4Y6R - chains A and B; structure by X-ray diffraction, 1.90 A resolution.

[Chain A (and B)]
Protein: 1-deoxy-D-xylulose 5-phosphate reductoisomerase, apicoplast
Source organism: Plasmodium falciparum (isolate 3D7)
Notes: EC 1.1.1.267; chain B of this document is another copy of the same molecule, construct and numbering; everything in this record applies to it too
UniProt: Q8IKG4 (DXR_PLAF7); numbering as in UniProt (aligned over 75-488)
Chain sequence (422 residues; each row starts with the number of its first residue):
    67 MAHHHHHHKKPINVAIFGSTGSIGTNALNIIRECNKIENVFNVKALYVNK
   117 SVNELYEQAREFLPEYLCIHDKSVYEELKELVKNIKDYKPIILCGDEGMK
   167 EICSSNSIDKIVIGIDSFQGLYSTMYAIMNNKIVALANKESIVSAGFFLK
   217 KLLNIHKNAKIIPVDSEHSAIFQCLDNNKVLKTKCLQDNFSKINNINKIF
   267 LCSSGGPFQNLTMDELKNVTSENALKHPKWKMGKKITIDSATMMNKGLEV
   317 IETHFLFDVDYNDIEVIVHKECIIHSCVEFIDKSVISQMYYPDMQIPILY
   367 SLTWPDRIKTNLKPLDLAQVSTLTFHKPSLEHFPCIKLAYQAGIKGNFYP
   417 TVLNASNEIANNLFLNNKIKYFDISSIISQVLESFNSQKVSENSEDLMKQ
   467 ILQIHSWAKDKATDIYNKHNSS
Not modelled in the structure: 67-76, 487-488
Sequence notes: initiating methionine (67); expression tag (68-74)
Bound ions: Mn2+: Asp231, Glu233, Glu315 (together with RF7)
Ligand contacts: RF7 ({(2R)-4-[hydroxy(methyl)amino]-4-oxo-2-phenylbutyl}phosphonic acid): Lys205, Asp231, Ser232, Glu233, Cys268, Ser269, Ser270, Gly271, Gly272, Pro294, Lys295, Trp296, Met298, Ile302, Thr303, Ser306, Asn311, Lys312, Glu315, Met360
Curated features (UniProtKB/Swiss-Prot):
  - binding site (NADP(+)): Thr86 to Ile89, Asn115 to Ser117, Glu206, Gly299
  - binding site (1-deoxy-D-xylulose 5-phosphate): Lys205, Ser232, Glu233, Ser270, His293, Ser306, Asn311, Lys312, Glu315
  - binding site (Mn(2+)): Asp231, Glu233, Glu315

[How chain A and chain B interact]
Contacting residue pairs - 89 pairs, chain A then chain B:
  Gln239(A) with Ser350(B), hydrogen bond; Ile352(B)
  Asp242(A) with Asp242(B); Asn243(B), hydrogen bond; Asn244(B); Pro371(B)
  Asn243(A) with Asp242(B), hydrogen bond
  Asn244(A) with Asp242(B); Asn244(B); Leu247(B)
  Lys245(A) with Pro371(B); Asp372(B), salt bridge
  Asn261(A) with Arg373(B)
  Phe266(A) with Leu381(B)
  Ile333(A) with Leu383(B), hydrophobic; Ala384(B)
  Cys343(A) with Met355(B), hydrophobic
  Glu345(A) with Pro380(B)
  Phe346(A) with Arg373(B)
  Ile347(A) with Arg373(B); Ile374(B); Lys375(B); Thr376(B), hydrogen bond (backbone-backbone)
  Asp348(A) with Ile362(B); Arg373(B), salt bridge; Ile374(B), hydrogen bond (backbone-backbone); Thr376(B), hydrogen bond (backbone-side chain)
  Lys349(A) with Tyr356(B); Thr376(B), hydrogen bond (side chain-backbone); Asn377(B); Leu378(B)
  Ser350(A) with Gln239(B), hydrogen bond; Gln354(B), hydrogen bond; Ile362(B); Arg373(B)
  Val351(A) with Gln354(B); Met355(B), hydrogen bond (backbone-backbone)
  Ile352(A) with Ile352(B), hydrophobic; Ser353(B); Gln354(B)
  Ser353(A) with Val351(B); Ile352(B); Ser353(B), hydrogen bond; Met355(B)
  Gln354(A) with Ser350(B), hydrogen bond; Val351(B); Ile352(B)
  Met355(A) with Cys343(B), hydrophobic; Val351(B), hydrogen bond (backbone-backbone); Ser353(B)
  Tyr356(A) with Lys349(B)
  Ile362(A) with Asp348(B); Ser350(B)
  Pro371(A) with Asp242(B)
  Asp372(A) with Lys245(B), salt bridge; Asn261(B), hydrogen bond
  Arg373(A) with Asn261(B); Phe346(B); Ile347(B); Asp348(B), salt bridge; Ser350(B)
  Ile374(A) with Ile347(B); Asp348(B), hydrogen bond (backbone-backbone)
  Lys375(A) with Ile347(B)
  Thr376(A) with Ile347(B), hydrogen bond (backbone-backbone); Asp348(B), hydrogen bond (side chain-backbone); Lys349(B), hydrogen bond (backbone-side chain)
  Asn377(A) with Lys349(B)
  Leu378(A) with Asp348(B); Lys349(B), hydrogen bond (backbone-side chain)
  Pro380(A) with Glu345(B)
  Leu381(A) with Phe266(B)
  Leu383(A) with Phe391(B)
  Ala384(A) with Phe391(B); Lys393(B)
  Ser387(A) with Leu389(B); Thr390(B); Phe391(B), hydrogen bond (backbone-backbone)
  Thr388(A) with Thr388(B); Leu389(B)
  Leu389(A) with Ser387(B); Thr388(B); Leu389(B), hydrogen bond (backbone-backbone); Phe391(B), hydrophobic
  Thr390(A) with Ser387(B)
  Phe391(A) with Leu383(B); Ala384(B); Ser387(B), hydrogen bond (backbone-backbone); Leu389(B), hydrophobic
Interface residues without a listed pair, chain A (44 interface residues in all): Leu247, Leu365, Lys379, His392, Lys393
Interface residues without a listed pair, chain B (44 interface residues in all): Ile333, Leu365, Lys379, His392

[In short]
Chain A and chain B each contribute 44 residues to their interface, with 22 hydrogen bonds and 4 salt bridges.
Among the polar pairs are Lys245(A)-Asp372(B), Asp348(A)-Arg373(B) and Gln239(A)-Ser350(B). Ligands of chain
A: compound RF7.
Chain A and chain B are both 1-deoxy-D-xylulose 5-phosphate reductoisomerase, apicoplast (Plasmodium
falciparum (isolate 3D7)); the structure, Structure of Plasmodium falciparum DXR in complex with a
beta-substituted fosmidomycin analogue, RC137, and manganese, was determined by X-ray diffraction together
with 4Y6P and 4Y6S from the same study.
